PDB entry 7MLB | X-ray diffraction, 3.60 A resolution | chains D and E of the 9 polymer chains in the assembly

[Chain D]
Protein: DNA-directed RNA polymerase subunit beta'
Source organism: Thermus thermophilus (strain HB8 / ATCC 27634 / DSM 579)
Notes: EC 2.7.7.6
Reference sequence: Q8RQE8 (RPOC_THET8); numbering as in UniProt (aligned over 1-1524)
Amino-acid sequence (1524 residues; row label = number of the first residue in the row):
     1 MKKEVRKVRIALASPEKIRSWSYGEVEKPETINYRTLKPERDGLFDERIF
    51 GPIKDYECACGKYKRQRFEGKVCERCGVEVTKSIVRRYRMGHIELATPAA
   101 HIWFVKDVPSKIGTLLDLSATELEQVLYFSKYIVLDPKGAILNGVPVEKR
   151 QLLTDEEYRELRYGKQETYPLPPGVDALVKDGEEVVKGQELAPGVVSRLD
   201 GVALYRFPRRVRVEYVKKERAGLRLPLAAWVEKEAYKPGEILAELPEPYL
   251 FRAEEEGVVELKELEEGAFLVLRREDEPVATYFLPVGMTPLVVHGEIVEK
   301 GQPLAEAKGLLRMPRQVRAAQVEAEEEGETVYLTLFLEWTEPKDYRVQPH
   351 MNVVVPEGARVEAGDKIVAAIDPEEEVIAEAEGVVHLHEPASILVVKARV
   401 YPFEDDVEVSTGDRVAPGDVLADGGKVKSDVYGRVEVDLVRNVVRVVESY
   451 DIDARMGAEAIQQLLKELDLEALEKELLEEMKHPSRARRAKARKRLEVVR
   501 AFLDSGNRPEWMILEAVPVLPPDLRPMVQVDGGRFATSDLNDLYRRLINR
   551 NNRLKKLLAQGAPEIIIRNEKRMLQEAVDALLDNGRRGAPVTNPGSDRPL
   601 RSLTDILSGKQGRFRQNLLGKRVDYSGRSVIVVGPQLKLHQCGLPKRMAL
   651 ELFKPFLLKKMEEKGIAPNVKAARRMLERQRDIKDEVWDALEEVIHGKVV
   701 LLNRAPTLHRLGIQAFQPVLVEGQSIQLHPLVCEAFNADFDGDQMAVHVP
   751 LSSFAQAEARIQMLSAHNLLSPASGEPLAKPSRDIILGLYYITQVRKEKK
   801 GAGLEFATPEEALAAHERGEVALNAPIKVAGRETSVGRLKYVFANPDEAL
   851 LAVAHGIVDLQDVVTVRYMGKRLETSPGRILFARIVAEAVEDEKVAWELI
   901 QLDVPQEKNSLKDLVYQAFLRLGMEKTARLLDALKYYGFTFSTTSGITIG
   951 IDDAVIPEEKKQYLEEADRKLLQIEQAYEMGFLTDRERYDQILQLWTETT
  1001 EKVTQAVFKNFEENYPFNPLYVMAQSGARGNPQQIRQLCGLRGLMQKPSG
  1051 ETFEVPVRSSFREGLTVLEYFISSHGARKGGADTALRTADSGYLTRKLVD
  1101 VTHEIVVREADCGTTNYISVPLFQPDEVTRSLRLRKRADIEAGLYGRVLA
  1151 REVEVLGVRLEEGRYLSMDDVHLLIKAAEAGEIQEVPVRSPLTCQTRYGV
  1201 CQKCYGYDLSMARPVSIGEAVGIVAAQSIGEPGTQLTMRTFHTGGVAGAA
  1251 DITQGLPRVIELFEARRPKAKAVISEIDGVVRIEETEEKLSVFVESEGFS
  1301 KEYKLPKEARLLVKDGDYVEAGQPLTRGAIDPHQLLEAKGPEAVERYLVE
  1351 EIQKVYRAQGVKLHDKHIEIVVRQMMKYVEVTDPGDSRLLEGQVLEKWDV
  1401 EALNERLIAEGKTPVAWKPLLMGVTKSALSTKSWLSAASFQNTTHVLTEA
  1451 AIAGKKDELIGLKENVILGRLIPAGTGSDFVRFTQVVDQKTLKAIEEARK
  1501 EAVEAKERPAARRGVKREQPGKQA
Unresolved in the structure: 1-2, 1238-1251, 1503-1524
Bound ions: Zn2+ site 1: C58, C60, C73, C76; Mg2+ site 1: D739, D741, D743 (shared with 1 residue of chain I); Mg2+ site 2 near K840 (its only coordinating residue here); Mg2+ site 3: W897, I900; Zn2+ site 2: C1112, C1194, C1201, C1204

[Chain E]
Protein: DNA-directed RNA polymerase subunit omega
Source organism: Thermus thermophilus (strain HB8 / ATCC 27634 / DSM 579)
Notes: EC 2.7.7.6
Reference sequence: Q8RQE7 (RPOZ_THET8); residue numbers follow UniProt; this construct covers 1-99
Amino-acid sequence (99 residues; each row starts with the number of its first residue):
     1 MAEPGIDKLFGMVDSKYRLTVVVAKRAQQLLRHGFKNTVLEPEERPKMQT
    51 LEGLFDDPNAVTWAMKELLTGRLVFGENLVPEDRLQKEMERLYPVEREE
Unresolved in the structure: 1, 96-99

[Chain D / chain E interface]
Residue-residue contacts - 94 pairs, chain D then chain E:
  H640(D) with A2(E)
  D689(D) with L51(E)
  E693(D) with M48(E); T50(E)
  H696(D) with M48(E); D57(E), salt bridge; P58(E); N59(E), hydrogen bond (backbone-side chain)
  G697(D) with N59(E), hydrogen bond (backbone-side chain)
  K698(D) with N59(E)
  S753(D) with L31(E)
  F754(D) with A24(E), hydrophobic; Q28(E)
  A757(D) with T20(E); A24(E), hydrophobic
  E758(D) with T20(E)
  R760(D) with E3(E), salt bridge; N59(E), hydrogen bond; V61(E); T62(E), hydrogen bond
  I761(D) with F10(E), hydrophobic; T20(E); V23(E), hydrophobic
  Q762(D) with Y17(E); T20(E), hydrogen bond
  A766(D) with A2(E)
  H767(D) with A2(E); E3(E), hydrogen bond (side chain-backbone); I6(E)
  G923(D) with D7(E)
  M924(D) with D7(E), hydrogen bond (backbone-side chain); F10(E), hydrophobic
  E925(D) with A2(E); E3(E); P4(E); G5(E), hydrogen bond (side chain-backbone); D7(E)
  M1211(D) with K16(E)
  R1213(D) with F10(E)
  S1216(D) with S15(E); K16(E), hydrogen bond (side chain-backbone); Y17(E)
  I1217(D) with S15(E), hydrogen bond (backbone-side chain); Y17(E)
  G1218(D) with Y17(E)
  E1219(D) with Y17(E), hydrogen bond
  G1475(D) with Y17(E)
  T1476(D) with T20(E)
  F1480(D) with D14(E); R18(E), hydrogen bond (backbone-side chain); E77(E)
  V1481(D) with S15(E); Y17(E), hydrophobic; R18(E); V21(E)
  R1482(D) with K25(E), hydrogen bond (backbone-side chain)
  F1483(D) with K25(E)
  T1484(D) with R18(E), hydrogen bond; V22(E); K25(E), hydrogen bond (backbone-side chain); G76(E)
  Q1485(D) with F75(E); G76(E), hydrogen bond (backbone-backbone); L79(E), hydrogen bond (side chain-backbone); V80(E), hydrogen bond (side chain-backbone); E82(E), hydrogen bond
  V1486(D) with V22(E); K25(E); Q29(E), hydrogen bond (backbone-side chain); V74(E)
  V1487(D) with L73(E); V74(E), hydrogen bond (backbone-backbone); L85(E), hydrophobic
  D1488(D) with R26(E), salt bridge; N37(E); V39(E); L73(E); M89(E); Y93(E)
  Q1489(D) with R72(E); V74(E)
  K1490(D) with Y93(E)
  T1491(D) with M89(E); L92(E); Y93(E)
  A1494(D) with R91(E); L92(E), hydrophobic
  I1495(D) with V80(E), hydrophobic; L85(E), hydrophobic; E88(E)
  A1498(D) with E88(E)
  R1499(D) with L79(E), hydrogen bond (side chain-backbone); V80(E); P81(E)
Other interface residues (no listed pair), chain D (46 interface residues in all): L764, L922, A928, D1208
Other interface residues (no listed pair), chain E (53 interface residues in all): L19, K47, M65, N78, R84

[In short]
Chain D and chain E form an interface of 46 and 53 residues respectively, with 22 hydrogen bonds and 3 salt
bridges. Polar pairs include H696(D)-D57(E), R760(D)-E3(E) and D1488(D)-R26(E). C58(D), C60(D), C73(D) and
C76(D) form the Zn2+ site 1.
Chain D is DNA-directed RNA polymerase subunit beta' and chain E is DNA-directed RNA polymerase subunit omega,
both from Thermus thermophilus (strain HB8 / ATCC 27634 / DSM 579); the structure, Crystal structure of
Thermus thermophilus transcription initiation complex with 5nt RNA, was determined by X-ray diffraction,
deposited together with 7MLI, 7MLJ and 7RDQ.
